Entry 7E6G (X-ray diffraction, 2.65 A resolution); this record covers chains A and B of the 6 polymer chains in the assembly.

# Chain A (and B)
Protein: Putative GGDEF domain protein
From: Pseudomonas aeruginosa
Notes: chain B of this document is another copy of the same molecule, construct and numbering; everything in this record applies to it too
UniProt: A0A069QEY1 (A0A069QEY1_PSEAI); residues 1-275 here = UniProt positions 1-275
Sequence (276 residues; numbered 0 to 275; the number before each row is that of its first residue; numbering starts at 0):
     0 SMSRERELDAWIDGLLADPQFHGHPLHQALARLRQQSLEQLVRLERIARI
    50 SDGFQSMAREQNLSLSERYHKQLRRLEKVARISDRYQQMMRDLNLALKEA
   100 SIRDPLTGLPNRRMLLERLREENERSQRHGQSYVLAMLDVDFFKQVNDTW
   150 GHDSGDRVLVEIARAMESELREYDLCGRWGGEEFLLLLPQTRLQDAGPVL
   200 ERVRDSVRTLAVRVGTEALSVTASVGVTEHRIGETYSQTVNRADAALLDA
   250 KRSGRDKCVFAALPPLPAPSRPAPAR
Disordered / not traced: 0, 265-275 (chain B: 0, 261-275)
Sequence notes: expression tag (0)
Ion coordination: Mg2+: D138, V139, E181 (together with phosphomethylphosphonic acid guanylate ester)
Ligand contacts: phosphomethylphosphonic acid guanylate ester (G2P): D138, V139, D140, F141, F142, K143, N146, H151, G154, D155, L158, R177, G180, E181, K250, R254
From the paper describing this entry:
  - catalytic residues: E182
  - Mg2+ coordination: D138, E181
  - binding site for phosphomethylphosphonic acid guanylate ester: D138, E181, K250, R254
  - conformationally variable residues (side-chain flip): D138, E181, K250, R254
  - mutagenesis - D138A, D155A, E181A: abolished signaling
  - mutagenesis - D138A, E181A: decreased catalytic activity
  - mutagenesis - R201A: increased signaling
  - mutagenesis - R201A: increased catalytic activity on c-di-GMP
  - allosteric site: L169, R170, Y172, D173, L187, T190, D194, P197, V198, R201
  - mutagenesis - R201A: increased binding to DUF1987 domain-containing protein

# How chain A and chain B interact
Residue-residue contacts - 98 pairs, chain A then chain B:
  E4(A) with Q35(B)
  L7(A) with R31(B); L32(B), hydrophobic; Q35(B)
  W10(A) with P24(B); Q27(B); A28(B), hydrophobic
  I11(A) with A28(B), hydrophobic; L32(B), hydrophobic
  L14(A) with A28(B), hydrophobic
  F20(A) with H23(B); L25(B), hydrophobic
  H23(A) with F20(B); H23(B), hydrogen bond; L25(B)
  P24(A) with F20(B), hydrophobic
  L25(A) with L14(B), hydrophobic; F20(B), hydrophobic; L25(B), hydrophobic; H26(B)
  H26(A) with L25(B)
  A28(A) with W10(B), hydrophobic; I11(B), hydrophobic
  L29(A) with L25(B), hydrophobic; A28(B), hydrophobic; L29(B), hydrophobic; L32(B), hydrophobic
  R31(A) with L7(B)
  L32(A) with D8(B); L29(B), hydrophobic; L32(B), hydrophobic
  R33(A) with L32(B)
  Q35(A) with E4(B); L7(B); D8(B), hydrogen bond
  S36(A) with L32(B)
  Q39(A) with E4(B), hydrogen bond; S36(B), hydrogen bond
  L40(A) with Q39(B)
  L43(A) with Q39(B); L43(B), hydrophobic
  Q54(A) with S50(B), hydrogen bond; Q54(B), hydrogen bond
  N61(A) with N61(B), hydrogen bond; L64(B)
  L64(A) with N61(B); L64(B), hydrophobic; S65(B)
  S65(A) with L64(B)
  R67(A) with Y68(B)
  Y68(A) with R67(B); Y68(B), hydrophobic; Q71(B)
  Q71(A) with Y68(B); L72(B)
  L72(A) with Q71(B)
  L75(A) with Q71(B); L75(B), hydrophobic
  S82(A) with Q86(B)
  Q86(A) with S82(B); Q86(B); M89(B)
  M89(A) with M89(B), hydrophobic; N93(B)
  R90(A) with M89(B)
  L92(A) with N93(B)
  N93(A) with M89(B), hydrogen bond (side chain-backbone); L92(B); N93(B), hydrogen bond; L96(B)
  L96(A) with N93(B)
  K97(A) with L96(B)
  R111(A) with V159(B); E160(B), salt bridge
  R112(A) with R102(B); G107(B), hydrogen bond (side chain-backbone)
  L115(A) with R163(B)
  R119(A) with E166(B); S167(B); L169(B)
  M136(A) with R212(B)
  D138(A) with R212(B), salt bridge
  E182(A) with R212(B), salt bridge
  T234(A) with S167(B)
  Y235(A) with S167(B)
  S236(A) with R163(B), hydrogen bond; A164(B); S167(B)
  V239(A) with R163(B)
  N240(A) with R163(B), hydrogen bond; T208(B); L209(B)
  D243(A) with R212(B), salt bridge
  L246(A) with R212(B)
  L247(A) with R212(B); T215(B); A217(B), hydrophobic
  R251(A) with T215(B), hydrogen bond (side chain-backbone)
Other interface residues (no listed pair), chain A (59 interface residues in all): Q27, I46, S50, V78, W178, K250
Other interface residues (no listed pair), chain B (56 interface residues in all): R33, R90, A99, S100, A210, E216

# In short
Chain A and chain B form an interface of 59 and 56 residues respectively; the contacts include 13 hydrogen
bonds and 4 salt bridges. Among the polar pairs are R111(A)-E160(B), D138(A)-R212(B) and E182(A)-R212(B).
Ligands of chain A: phosphomethylphosphonic acid guanylate ester. From the paper: the catalytic residue
E182(A); D138A, D155A and E181A of chain A abolish signaling.
Both chains are Putative GGDEF domain protein (Pseudomonas aeruginosa). Entry 7E6G (Crystal structure of
diguanylate cyclase SiaD in complex with its activator SiaC from Pseudomonas aeruginosa) was determined by
X-ray diffraction.
